Entry 3CQZ (X-ray diffraction, 2.80 A resolution); this record covers chains B and I of the 11 polymer chains in the assembly.

# Chain B
Protein: DNA-directed RNA polymerase II subunit RPB2
Organism: Saccharomyces cerevisiae
Notes: EC 2.7.7.6
UniProtKB: P08518 (RPB2_YEAST); residue numbers follow UniProt; this construct covers 1-1173, 1175-1224
Sequence (1224 residues; row label = number of the first residue in the row; note: 1 number in that range is skipped by the numbering (no residue carries it; nothing is unmodelled there)):
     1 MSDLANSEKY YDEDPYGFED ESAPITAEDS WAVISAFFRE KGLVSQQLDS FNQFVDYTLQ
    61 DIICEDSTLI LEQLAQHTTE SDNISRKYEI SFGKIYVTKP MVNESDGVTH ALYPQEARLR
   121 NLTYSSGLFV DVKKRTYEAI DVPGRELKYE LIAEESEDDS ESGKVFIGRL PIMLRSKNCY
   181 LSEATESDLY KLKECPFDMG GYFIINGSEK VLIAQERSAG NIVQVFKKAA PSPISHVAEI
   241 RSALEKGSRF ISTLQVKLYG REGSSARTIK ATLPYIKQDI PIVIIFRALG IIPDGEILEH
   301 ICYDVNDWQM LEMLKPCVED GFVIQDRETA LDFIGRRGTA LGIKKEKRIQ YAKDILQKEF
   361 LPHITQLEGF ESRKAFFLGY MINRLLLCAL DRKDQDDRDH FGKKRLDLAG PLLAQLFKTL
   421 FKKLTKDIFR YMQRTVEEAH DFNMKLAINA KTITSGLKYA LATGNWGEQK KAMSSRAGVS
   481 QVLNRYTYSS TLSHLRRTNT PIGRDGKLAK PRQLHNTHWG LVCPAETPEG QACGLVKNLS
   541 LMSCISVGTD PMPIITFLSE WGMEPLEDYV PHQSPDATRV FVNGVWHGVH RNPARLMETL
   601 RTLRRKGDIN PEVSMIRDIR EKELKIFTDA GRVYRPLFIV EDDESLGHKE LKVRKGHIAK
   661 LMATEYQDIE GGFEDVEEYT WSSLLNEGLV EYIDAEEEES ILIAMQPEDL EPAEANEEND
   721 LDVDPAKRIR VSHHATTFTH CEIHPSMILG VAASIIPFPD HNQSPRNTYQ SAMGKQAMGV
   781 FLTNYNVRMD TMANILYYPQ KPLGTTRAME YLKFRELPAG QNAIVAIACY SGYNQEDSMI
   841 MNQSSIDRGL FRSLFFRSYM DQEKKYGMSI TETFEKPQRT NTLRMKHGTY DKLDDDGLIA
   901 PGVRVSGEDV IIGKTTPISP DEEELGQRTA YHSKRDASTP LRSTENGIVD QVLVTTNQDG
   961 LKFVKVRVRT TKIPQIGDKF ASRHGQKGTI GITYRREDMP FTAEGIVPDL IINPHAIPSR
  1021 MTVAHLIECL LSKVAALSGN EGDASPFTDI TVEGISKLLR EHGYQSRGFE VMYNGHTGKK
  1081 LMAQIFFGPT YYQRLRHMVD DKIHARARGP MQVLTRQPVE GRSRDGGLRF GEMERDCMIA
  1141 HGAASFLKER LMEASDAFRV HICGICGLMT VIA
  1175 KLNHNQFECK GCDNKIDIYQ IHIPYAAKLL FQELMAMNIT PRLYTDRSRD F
Unresolved in the structure: 1-19, 70-88, 135-160, 248-250, 431-445, 467-476, 669-675, 713-721, 866-869, 881-883, 918-932, 1100-1126, 1175-1177, 1223-1225
Metal / ion sites: Zn2+: Cys1163, Cys1166, Cys1183, Cys1186

# Chain I
Protein: DNA-directed RNA polymerase II subunit RPB9
Organism: Saccharomyces cerevisiae
UniProtKB: P27999 (RPB9_YEAST); numbering as in UniProt (aligned over 1-122)
Sequence (122 residues; numbered 1 to 122; the number before each row is that of its first residue):
     1 MTTFRFCRDC NNMLYPREDK ENNRLLFECR TCSYVEEAGS PLVYRHELIT NIGETAGVVQ
    61 DIGSDPTLPR SDRECPKCHS RENVFFQSQQ RRKDTSMVLF FVCLSCSHIF TSDQKNKRTQ
   121 FS
Unresolved in the structure: 1
Metal / ion sites: Zn2+ site 1: Cys7, Cys10, Cys29, Cys32; Zn2+ site 2: Cys75, Cys78, Cys103, Cys106
Curated features (UniProtKB/Swiss-Prot):
  - zinc finger: Cys7 to Cys32 (C4-type), Ser71 to Thr111 (TFIIS-type)
  - binding site (Zn(2+)): Cys7, Cys10, Cys29, Cys32, Cys75, Cys78, Cys103, Cys106
  - modified residue: Ser40 (Phosphoserine)

# Chain B / chain I interface
Contacting residue pairs (52):
  Pro293(B) - Cys10(I)
  Pro293(B) - Asn11(I)
  Pro293(B) - Asn12(I)
  Asp294(B) - Asn11(I)  hydrogen bond (backbone-backbone)
  Asp294(B) - Asn12(I)  hydrogen bond
  Asp294(B) - Met13(I)  hydrogen bond (side chain-backbone)
  Gly295(B) - Phe6(I)
  Gly295(B) - Asn11(I)  hydrogen bond (backbone-backbone)
  Glu296(B) - Asn11(I)
  Leu298(B) - Phe6(I)  hydrophobic
  Trp308(B) - Thr2(I)
  Trp308(B) - Arg45(I)
  Trp308(B) - Glu47(I)
  Trp308(B) - Ile52(I)  hydrophobic
  Gln309(B) - Glu47(I)
  Gln309(B) - Thr50(I)  hydrogen bond
  Gln309(B) - Ile52(I)
  Leu311(B) - Phe4(I)
  Glu312(B) - Tyr44(I)
  Lys315(B) - Phe4(I)
  Lys315(B) - Met13(I)
  Val318(B) - Met13(I)  hydrophobic
  Val318(B) - Tyr15(I)
  Phe322(B) - Tyr15(I)
  Phe322(B) - Arg30(I)
  Gln325(B) - Asn12(I)
  Asp391(B) - Arg91(I)  hydrogen bond (backbone-backbone)
  Asp391(B) - Arg92(I)
  Arg392(B) - Ile52(I)
  Arg392(B) - Gln89(I)
  Arg392(B) - Arg91(I)
  Lys393(B) - Arg91(I)
  Asp394(B) - Arg91(I)  salt bridge
  Ala594(B) - Asp61(I)
  Arg617(B) - Asp61(I)  salt bridge
  Ile619(B) - Val59(I)  hydrophobic
  Ile619(B) - Asp61(I)
  Ile619(B) - Ser64(I)
  Ile619(B) - Asp65(I)
  Arg620(B) - Gly57(I)
  Arg620(B) - Ile62(I)
  Arg620(B) - Asp65(I)
  Arg620(B) - Leu68(I)
  Arg620(B) - Phe86(I)
  Arg620(B) - Gln89(I)  hydrogen bond
  Glu699(B) - Thr67(I)
  Ser700(B) - Pro66(I)
  Ser700(B) - Thr67(I)
  Ile701(B) - Thr67(I)
  Leu702(B) - Pro66(I)
  Thr737(B) - Pro66(I)
  Thr739(B) - Pro66(I)
Other interface residues (no listed pair), chain B (31 interface residues in all): Arg287, Ile292, Glu319, Lys622
Other interface residues (no listed pair), chain I (31 interface residues in all): Thr31, Gly53, Arg70, Gln90

# Overview
The chain B/chain I interface involves 31 residues from each chain, with 7 hydrogen bonds and 2 salt bridges.
Polar pairs include Asp394(B)-Arg91(I), Arg617(B)-Asp61(I) and Asp294(B)-Asn12(I). Cys1163(B), Cys1166(B),
Cys1183(B) and Cys1186(B) form the Zn2+ site. Curated annotation (UniProt) lists 8 Zn2+-binding residues on
chain I.
Here chain B is DNA-directed RNA polymerase II subunit RPB2 and chain I is DNA-directed RNA polymerase II
subunit RPB9, both from Saccharomyces cerevisiae. Entry 3CQZ (Crystal structure of 10 subunit RNA polymerase
II in complex with the inhibitor alpha-amanitin) was determined by X-ray diffraction.
